1ECB - chains A and B; structure by X-ray diffraction, 2.70 A resolution.

Chain A (and B):
Molecule: Glutamine phosphoribosylpyrophosphate amidotransferase
Source organism: Escherichia coli
Notes: EC 2.4.2.14; chain B of this document is another copy of the same molecule, construct and numbering; everything in this record applies to it too
Reference sequence: P00496 (PUR1_ECOLI); residues 1-504 here = UniProt positions 1-504
Amino-acid sequence (504 residues; row label = number of the first residue in the row):
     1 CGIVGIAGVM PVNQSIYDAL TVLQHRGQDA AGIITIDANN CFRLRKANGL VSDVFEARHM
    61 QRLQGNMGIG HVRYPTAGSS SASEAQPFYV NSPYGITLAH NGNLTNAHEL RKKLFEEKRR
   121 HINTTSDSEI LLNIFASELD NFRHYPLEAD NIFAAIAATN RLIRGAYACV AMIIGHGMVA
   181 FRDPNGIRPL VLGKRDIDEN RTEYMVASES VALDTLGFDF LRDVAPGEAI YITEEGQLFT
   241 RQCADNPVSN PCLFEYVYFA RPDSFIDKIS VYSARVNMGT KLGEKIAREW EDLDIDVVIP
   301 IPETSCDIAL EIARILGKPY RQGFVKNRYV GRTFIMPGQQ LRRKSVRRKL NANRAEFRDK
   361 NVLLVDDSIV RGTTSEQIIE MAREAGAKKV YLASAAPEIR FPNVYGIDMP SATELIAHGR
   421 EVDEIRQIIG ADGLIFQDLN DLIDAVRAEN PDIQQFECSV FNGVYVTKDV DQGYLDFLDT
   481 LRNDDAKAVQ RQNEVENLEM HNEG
Unresolved in the structure: 338-343, 482-504 (chain B: 337-344, 479-504)
Metal / ion sites: Mg2+: Asp366, Asp367 (together with guanosine-5'-monophosphate)
Small-molecule neighbours:
  - guanosine-5'-monophosphate (5GP), molecule 1: His25, Tyr258, Ala260, Arg261, Pro262, Arg275, Pro302, Glu303, Thr304, Lys326, Asp367
  - guanosine-5'-monophosphate (5GP), molecule 2: Tyr74, Phe254, Tyr258, Asp366, Asp367, Ser368, Ile369, Val370, Arg371, Gly372, Thr373, Thr374, Ser375, Met409
  - guanosine-5'-monophosphate (5GP), molecule 3: Val325, Lys326, Asn327, Arg328

Chain A / chain B interface:
Residue-residue contacts (85; chain A residue first):
  Asn13(A) - Met336(B)  hydrogen bond
  Gln14(A) - Arg332(B)  hydrogen bond (side chain-backbone)
  Gln14(A) - Thr333(B)
  Gln14(A) - Phe334(B)  hydrogen bond (side chain-backbone)
  Gln14(A) - Arg348(B)
  Tyr17(A) - Gly331(B)
  Tyr17(A) - Arg332(B)  hydrogen bond (side chain-backbone)
  Tyr17(A) - Phe334(B)  hydrophobic
  Asp18(A) - Arg348(B)  salt bridge
  Gln24(A) - Tyr329(B)
  Gln28(A) - Tyr329(B)  hydrogen bond
  Phe55(A) - Phe334(B)
  Glu56(A) - Phe334(B)
  Ala57(A) - Phe334(B)
  Met60(A) - Phe334(B)  hydrophobic
  Asp214(A) - Arg347(B)  hydrogen bond (backbone-side chain)
  Asp214(A) - Asn351(B)  hydrogen bond
  Asp214(A) - Arg354(B)  salt bridge
  Thr215(A) - Arg347(B)
  Phe220(A) - Arg354(B)
  Arg261(A) - Val325(B)
  Arg261(A) - Asn327(B)  hydrogen bond
  Pro262(A) - Val325(B)  hydrophobic
  Pro262(A) - Asn353(B)
  Asp263(A) - Val325(B)
  Asp263(A) - Asn351(B)  hydrogen bond
  Asp263(A) - Asn353(B)
  Phe265(A) - Asn353(B)
  Phe265(A) - Arg354(B)
  Phe265(A) - Ala355(B)  hydrophobic
  Tyr272(A) - Arg321(B)
  Tyr272(A) - Gln322(B)  hydrogen bond (side chain-backbone)
  Tyr272(A) - Glu356(B)
  Ser273(A) - Arg321(B)
  Val276(A) - Arg321(B)
  Glu303(A) - Arg328(B)  salt bridge
  Asp307(A) - Tyr320(B)
  Asp307(A) - Gln322(B)
  Leu310(A) - Leu310(B)  hydrophobic
  Leu310(A) - Tyr320(B)  hydrophobic
  Tyr320(A) - Asp307(B)
  Tyr320(A) - Leu310(B)  hydrophobic
  Arg321(A) - Tyr272(B)
  Arg321(A) - Val276(B)
  Gln322(A) - Tyr272(B)  hydrogen bond (backbone-side chain)
  Gln322(A) - Asp307(B)
  Val325(A) - Arg261(B)
  Val325(A) - Asp263(B)
  Lys326(A) - Arg328(B)
  Asn327(A) - Val22(B)
  Asn327(A) - Arg261(B)  hydrogen bond
  Arg328(A) - Glu303(B)  salt bridge
  Arg328(A) - Lys326(B)
  Tyr329(A) - Thr21(B)
  Tyr329(A) - Gln24(B)
  Tyr329(A) - His25(B)
  Tyr329(A) - Gln28(B)
  Gly331(A) - Tyr17(B)
  Arg332(A) - Gln14(B)  hydrogen bond (backbone-side chain)
  Arg332(A) - Tyr17(B)  hydrogen bond (backbone-side chain)
  Arg332(A) - Ala57(B)
  Thr333(A) - Gln14(B)
  Phe334(A) - Gln14(B)  hydrogen bond (backbone-side chain)
  Phe334(A) - Tyr17(B)
  Phe334(A) - Phe55(B)
  Phe334(A) - Glu56(B)
  Phe334(A) - Ala57(B)
  Phe334(A) - Met60(B)  hydrophobic
  Met336(A) - Asn13(B)  hydrogen bond
  Met336(A) - Met60(B)
  Met336(A) - Gln61(B)
  Arg347(A) - Thr215(B)  hydrogen bond (backbone-side chain)
  Arg348(A) - Gln14(B)
  Arg348(A) - Asp18(B)  salt bridge
  Asn351(A) - Asp214(B)  hydrogen bond
  Asn351(A) - Asp263(B)  hydrogen bond
  Asn353(A) - Pro262(B)
  Asn353(A) - Asp263(B)
  Asn353(A) - Phe265(B)
  Asn353(A) - Tyr272(B)
  Arg354(A) - Asp214(B)  salt bridge
  Arg354(A) - Phe220(B)
  Arg354(A) - Phe265(B)
  Ala355(A) - Phe265(B)  hydrophobic
  Glu356(A) - Tyr272(B)
Other interface residues (no listed pair), chain A (51 interface residues in all): Thr21, Val22, His25, Leu50, Gln61, Ser210, Val211, Ala352
Other interface residues (no listed pair), chain B (50 interface residues in all): Leu50, Ser210, Val211, Ser273

Summary:
51 residues of chain A and 50 residues of chain B are in contact, with 19 hydrogen bonds and 6 salt bridges.
Polar pairs include Asp18(A)-Arg348(B), Asp214(A)-Arg354(B) and Glu303(A)-Arg328(B). Bound to chain A: 3
copies of guanosine-5'-monophosphate. Asp366(A) and Asp367(A) form the Mg2+ site.
Chain A and chain B are both Glutamine phosphoribosylpyrophosphate amidotransferase (Escherichia coli); the
structure, Escherichia coli glutamine phosphoribosylpyrophosphate (prpp) amidotransferase complexed with 2
gmp, 1 Mg per subunit, was determined by X-ray diffraction (same publication as 1ECC).
